PDB entry 6JBU | X-ray diffraction, 1.85 A resolution | chains A and B

Chain A:
Molecule: Adhesion G protein-coupled receptor L3
Source organism: Mus musculus
Notes: fragment: Olfactomedin like domain
UniProtKB: Q80TS3 (AGRL3_MOUSE); numbering as in UniProt (aligned over 203-461)
Sequence (276 residues; numbered 196 to 471; the number before each row is that of its first residue):
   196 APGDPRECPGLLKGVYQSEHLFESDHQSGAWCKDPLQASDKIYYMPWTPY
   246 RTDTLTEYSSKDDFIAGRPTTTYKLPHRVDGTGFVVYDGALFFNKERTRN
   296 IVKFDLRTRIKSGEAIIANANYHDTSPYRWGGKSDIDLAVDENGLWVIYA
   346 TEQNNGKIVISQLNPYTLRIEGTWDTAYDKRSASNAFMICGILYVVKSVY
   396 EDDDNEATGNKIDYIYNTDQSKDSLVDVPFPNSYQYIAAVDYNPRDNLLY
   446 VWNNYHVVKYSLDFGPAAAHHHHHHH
Disordered / not traced: 196-197, 398-401, 465-471
Disulfide bonds: Cys203-Cys385
Construct notes: expression tag (196-202, 462-471)
Bound ions: Na+ site 1: Asp199, Glu202; Na+ site 2: Gly278, Asp332, Leu333, Asp436; Na+ site 3: Asp332, Asn380, Ala381, Val435
Swiss-Prot annotation at these positions:
  - region: Tyr317 to Glu347 (Interaction with FLRT3)
  - binding site (Ca(2+)): Asp332, Asn380, Ala381, Val435
  - mutagenesis: Pro244 (P244N: Strongly reduces FLRT2 binding; when associated with T-246), Arg246 (R246T: Strongly reduces FLRT2 binding; when associated with N-244), Thr267 (T267N: Strongly reduces FLRT2 binding; when associated with T-269), Lys269 (K269T: Strongly reduces FLRT2 binding; when associated with N-267), Arg292 (R292N: Abolishes interaction with FLRT2; when associated with T-294), Arg294 (R294T: Abolishes interaction with FLRT2; when associated with N-292), Tyr317 to Thr320 (In 4A mutant; abolished binding to FLRT proteins; when associated with A-376), Tyr323 (Y323A: Abolishes FLRT3 binding), Arg324 (R324N: Abolishes interaction with FLRT2; when associated with T-326), Gly326 (G326T: Abolishes interaction with FLRT2; when associated with N-324), Asp332 (D332A: Strongly reduces FLRT3 binding), Arg376 (R376A: In 4A mutant; abolished binding to FLRT proteins; when associated with 317-A--A-321)

Chain B:
Molecule: Leucine-rich repeat transmembrane protein FLRT3
Source organism: Homo sapiens
UniProtKB: Q9NZU0 (FLRT3_HUMAN); residues 29-358 here = UniProt positions 29-358
Sequence (347 residues; row label = number of the first residue in the row):
    22 APGDPREKSCPSVCRCDAGFIYCNDRFLTSIPTGIPEDATTLYLQNNQIN
    72 NAGIPSDLKNLLKVERIYLYHNSLDEFPTNLPKYVKELHLQENNIRTITY
   122 DSLSKIPYLEELHLDDNSVSAVSIEEGAFRDSNYLRLLFLSRNHLSTIPW
   172 GLPRTIEELRLDDNRISTISSPSLQGLTSLKRLVLDGNLLNNHGLGDKVF
   222 FNLVNLTELSLVRNSLTAAPVNLPGTNLRKLYLQDNHINRVPPNAFSYLR
   272 QLYRLDMSNNNLSNLPQGIFDDLDNITQLILRNNPWYCGCKMKWVRDWLQ
   322 SLPVKVNVRGLMCQAPEKVRGMAIKDLNAELFDCKDSAAAHHHHHHH
Disordered / not traced: 22-28, 351-368
Disulfide bonds: Cys31-Cys37, Cys35-Cys44, Cys309-Cys334
Covalent attachments: N-acetylglucosamine (NAG) linked to Asn226, Asn296
Construct notes: expression tag (22-28, 359-368)
Swiss-Prot annotation at these positions:
  - region: Asp38 to Asn67 (Interaction with ADGRL3)
  - glycosylation (N-linked (GlcNAc...) asparagine): Asn226, Asn282, Asn296
  - natural variant: Gln69 (Q69K: In HH21), Glu97 (E97G: In HH21), Ser144 (S144I: In HH21), Lys339 (K339R: In HH21)
  - mutagenesis: Asp38 (D38A: Abolishes ADGRL3 binding; when associated with A-43; A-45 and A-47), Tyr43 (Y43A: Abolishes ADGRL3 binding; when associated with A-64. Abolishes ADGRL3 binding; when associated with A-38; A-43 and A-47), Asn45 (N45A: Abolishes ADGRL3 binding; when associated with A-38; A-43 and A-47), Arg47 (R47A: Abolishes ADGRL3 binding; when associated with A-38; A-43 and A-45), Tyr64 (Y64A: Abolishes ADGRL3 binding; when associated with A-43), Tyr89 (Y89A: Abolishes ADGRL3 binding; when associated with A-91), Tyr91 (Y91A: Abolishes ADGRL3 binding; when associated with A-89), Arg181 (R181A: No effect on homodimerization; when associated with A-183; R181N: Adds a glycosylation site that strongly reduces homodimerization; when associated with T-183), Asp183 (D183A: No effect on homodimerization; when associated with A-181; D183T: Adds a glycosylation site that strongly reduces homodimerization; when associated with T-183)

How chain A and chain B interact:
Pairs across the interface (29):
  Tyr245(A) - Glu132(B)
  Tyr245(A) - Leu158(B)
  Tyr245(A) - Phe160(B)  hydrophobic
  Tyr245(A) - Arg181(B)  hydrogen bond (backbone-side chain)
  Arg246(A) - Arg203(B)
  Arg273(A) - Arg181(B)
  Arg292(A) - Tyr91(B)
  Arg292(A) - Gln112(B)
  Arg292(A) - Glu113(B)  salt bridge
  Arg294(A) - Asp46(B)  salt bridge
  Asn316(A) - Asn45(B)  hydrogen bond
  Tyr317(A) - Asn67(B)  hydrogen bond
  Tyr317(A) - Tyr91(B)  hydrogen bond (backbone-side chain)
  His318(A) - Tyr91(B)
  Asp319(A) - Tyr64(B)  hydrogen bond (backbone-side chain)
  Asp319(A) - Arg87(B)  salt bridge
  Asp319(A) - Tyr89(B)
  Thr320(A) - Tyr43(B)  hydrogen bond (backbone-side chain)
  Thr320(A) - Tyr64(B)
  Thr320(A) - Gln66(B)  hydrogen bond
  Glu347(A) - Arg36(B)  salt bridge
  Glu347(A) - Tyr43(B)
  Glu347(A) - Asn45(B)
  Glu347(A) - Arg47(B)  salt bridge
  Asn350(A) - Arg36(B)  hydrogen bond (backbone-side chain)
  Gly351(A) - Arg36(B)
  Arg376(A) - Phe41(B)
  Arg376(A) - Tyr43(B)  hydrogen bond
  Arg376(A) - Tyr64(B)  hydrogen bond
Also at the interface, not in a pair above, chain A (15 interface residues in all): Asp374
Also at the interface, not in a pair above, chain B (23 interface residues in all): Asp38, His110, His134, Glu179

In short:
The interface between chain A and chain B involves 15 residues on one side and 23 on the other, with 10
hydrogen bonds and 5 salt bridges. Polar pairs include Arg292(A)-Glu113(B), Arg294(A)-Asp46(B) and
Asp319(A)-Arg87(B). Covalently linked N-acetylglucosamine: at Asn226(B) and Asn296(B).
Chain A is Adhesion G protein-coupled receptor L3 (Mus musculus) and chain B is Leucine-rich repeat
transmembrane protein FLRT3 (Homo sapiens); the structure, High resolution crystal structure of human FLRT3
LRR domain in complex with mouse CIRL3 Olfactomedin like ..., was determined by X-ray diffraction.
